Entry 1C1E (X-ray diffraction, 1.90 A resolution); this record covers chains L and H.

Chain L:
Protein: Catalytic antibody 1E9 (light chain)
Source organism: Mus musculus
Notes: fragment: fab fragment; antibody fragment or engineered binder
Amino-acid sequence (216 residues; numbered 1 to 211 plus 5 insertion-coded residues; the number before each row is that of its first residue; a row labelled like 27A-27E holds insertion residues (27A, then the next letters in order)):
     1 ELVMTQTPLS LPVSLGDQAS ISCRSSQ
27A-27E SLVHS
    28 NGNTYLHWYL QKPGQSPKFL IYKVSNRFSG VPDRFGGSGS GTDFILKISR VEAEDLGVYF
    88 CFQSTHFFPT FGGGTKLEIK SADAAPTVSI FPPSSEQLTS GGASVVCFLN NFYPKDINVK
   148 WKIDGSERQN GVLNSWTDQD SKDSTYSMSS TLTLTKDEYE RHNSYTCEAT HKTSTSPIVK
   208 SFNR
Cystine bridges: Cys23-Cys88, Cys134-Cys194
Residues lining bound ligands:
  - ENH (1,7,8,9,10,10-hexachloro-4-methyl-4-aza-tricyclo[5.2.1.0(2,6)]dec-8-ene-3,5-dione): Phe89, Ser91, Pro96
  - D-malate (MLT): His27D, Ser27E, Thr92, His93, Phe94

Chain H:
Protein: Catalytic antibody 1E9 (heavy chain)
Source organism: Mus musculus
Notes: fragment: fab fragment; antibody fragment or engineered binder
Amino-acid sequence (219 residues; numbered 1 to 228 plus 6 insertion-coded residues; 15 numbers in that range are skipped by the numbering (no residue carries them; nothing is unmodelled there); the number before each row is that of its first residue; a row labelled like 82A-82C holds insertion residues (82A, then the next letters in order)):
     1 QIQLVQSGPE LKKPGETVKI SCKASGYMFT NYGMNWVKQA PGKALKLMGW IN
   52A P
    53 YTGESTFADD FKGRFAFFLE TSATTAYLQI
82A-82C NNL
    83 KNEDMATYFC ARGTTIVR
100A-100B AM
   101 DYWGQGTSLT VSSAKTTPPS VYPLAPGSAA
   133 QTNSMVTLGC LVKGYFPEPV TV
   156 TW
   162 NSGSLSSG
   171 VHTFPAVLQS
   183 DLYTLSSSVT VPSS
   199 PR
   202 PSETVTCNVA HPASSTKVDK KI
   226 VPR
Cystine bridges: Cys22-Cys92, Cys142-Cys208
Residues lining bound ligands: ENH (1,7,8,9,10,10-hexachloro-4-methyl-4-aza-tricyclo[5.2.1.0(2,6)]dec-8-ene-3,5-dione): Gly33, Met34, Asn35, Leu47, Trp50, Asn52, Pro52A, Gly95, Thr96, Thr97, Arg100, Ala100A, Met100B

Interface between chain L and chain H:
Pairs across the interface (72; chain L residue first):
  His27D(L) - Arg100(H)
  Tyr32(L) - Val99(H)
  Tyr32(L) - Arg100(H)
  His34(L) - Val99(H)  hydrogen bond (side chain-backbone)
  His34(L) - Arg100(H)  hydrogen bond (side chain-backbone)
  His34(L) - Ala100A(H)
  Tyr36(L) - Ala100A(H)
  Tyr36(L) - Met100B(H)  hydrogen bond (side chain-backbone)
  Tyr36(L) - Trp103(H)
  Gln38(L) - Gln39(H)
  Gln38(L) - Phe91(H)
  Ser43(L) - Gly104(H)
  Pro44(L) - Phe91(H)
  Pro44(L) - Trp103(H)
  Phe46(L) - Ala100A(H)  hydrophobic
  Phe46(L) - Met100B(H)
  Phe46(L) - Asp101(H)
  Tyr49(L) - Val99(H)  hydrophobic
  Lys50(L) - Val99(H)
  Phe55(L) - Asp101(H)
  Phe55(L) - Tyr102(H)
  Phe87(L) - Ala44(H)  hydrophobic
  Phe87(L) - Leu45(H)  hydrophobic
  Phe89(L) - Met100B(H)  hydrophobic
  Ser91(L) - Arg100(H)  hydrogen bond (side chain-backbone)
  Thr92(L) - Arg100(H)  hydrogen bond (backbone-side chain)
  Phe94(L) - Thr58(H)
  Phe95(L) - Leu47(H)
  Phe95(L) - Met48(H)
  Phe95(L) - Gly49(H)
  Phe95(L) - Trp50(H)  hydrophobic
  Phe95(L) - Ala60(H)
  Pro96(L) - Leu47(H)  hydrophobic
  Phe98(L) - Leu45(H)
  Phe98(L) - Met100B(H)  hydrophobic
  Gly99(L) - Ala44(H)
  Gly100(L) - Ala44(H)
  Ser116(L) - Thr139(H)
  Phe118(L) - Leu124(H)
  Phe118(L) - Ala125(H)
  Phe118(L) - Pro126(H)
  Phe118(L) - Thr139(H)
  Ser121(L) - Tyr122(H)
  Ser121(L) - Pro123(H)
  Ser122(L) - Arg228(H)
  Glu123(L) - Tyr122(H)
  Glu123(L) - Pro123(H)
  Glu123(L) - Arg228(H)  salt bridge
  Gln124(L) - Tyr122(H)
  Ser127(L) - Tyr122(H)
  Val133(L) - Leu124(H)  hydrophobic
  Phe135(L) - Leu124(H)  hydrophobic
  Phe135(L) - Phe174(H)  hydrophobic
  Phe135(L) - Ser188(H)
  Phe135(L) - Ser189(H)
  Phe135(L) - Ser190(H)
  Asn137(L) - His172(H)  hydrogen bond
  Asn137(L) - Phe174(H)
  Asn137(L) - Ser190(H)  hydrogen bond
  Asn138(L) - His172(H)
  Leu160(L) - Val177(H)  hydrophobic
  Leu160(L) - Leu178(H)
  Asn161(L) - Val177(H)
  Ser162(L) - Phe174(H)
  Ser162(L) - Pro175(H)  hydrogen bond (side chain-backbone)
  Trp163(L) - Pro175(H)
  Thr164(L) - Phe174(H)
  Ser174(L) - His172(H)  hydrogen bond
  Ser174(L) - Phe174(H)
  Met175(L) - Phe174(H)
  Ser176(L) - Phe174(H)
  Ser176(L) - Ser188(H)  hydrogen bond
Interface residues without a listed pair, chain L (44 interface residues in all): Pro119, Ser131, Asp167, Thr178
Interface residues without a listed pair, chain H (45 interface residues in all): Lys43, Lys46, Phe59, Ile98, Gln105, Gly127, Leu140, Gly141, Leu143, Lys145, Thr173, Gln179

In short:
44 residues of chain L and 45 residues of chain H are in contact, with 10 hydrogen bonds and 1 salt bridge.
Among the polar pairs are Glu123(L)-Arg228(H), His34(L)-Val99(H) and His34(L)-Arg100(H). Compound ENH is bound
between chain L and chain H. Chain L binds D-malate.
Here chain L is Catalytic antibody 1E9 (light chain) and chain H is Catalytic antibody 1E9 (heavy chain), both
from Mus musculus. Entry 1C1E (Crystal structure of a diels-alderase catalytic antibody 1E9 in complex with
its hapten) was determined by X-ray diffraction.
